PDB entry 7VL8 | electron microscopy, 2.90 A resolution | chains A and R of the 5 polymer chains in the assembly

[Chain A]
Name: Guanine nucleotide-binding protein G(i) subunit alpha-1
Organism: Homo sapiens
UniProtKB: P63096 (GNAI1_HUMAN); residue numbers follow UniProt; this construct covers 1-354
Sequence (354 residues; row label = number of the first residue in the row):
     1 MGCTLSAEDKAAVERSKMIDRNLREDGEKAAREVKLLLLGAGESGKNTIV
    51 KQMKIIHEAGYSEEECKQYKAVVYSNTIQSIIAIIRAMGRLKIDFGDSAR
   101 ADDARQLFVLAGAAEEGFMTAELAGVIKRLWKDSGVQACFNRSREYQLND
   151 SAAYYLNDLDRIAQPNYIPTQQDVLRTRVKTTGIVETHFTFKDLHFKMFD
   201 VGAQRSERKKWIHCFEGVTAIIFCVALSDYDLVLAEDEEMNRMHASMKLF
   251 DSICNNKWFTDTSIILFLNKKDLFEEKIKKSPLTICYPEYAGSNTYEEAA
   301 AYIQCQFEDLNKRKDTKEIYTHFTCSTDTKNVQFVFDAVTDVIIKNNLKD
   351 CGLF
Unresolved in the structure: 1-2, 55-181, 233-239
Construct notes: engineered mutation Asn47 (Ser in P63096), Ala203 (Gly in P63096), Ala245 (Glu in P63096), Ser326 (Ala in P63096)

[Chain R]
Name: C-C chemokine receptor type 1
Organism: Homo sapiens
UniProtKB: P32246 (CCR1_HUMAN); residues 1-355 here = UniProt positions 1-355
Sequence (365 residues; row label = number of the first residue in the row; numbers below 1 keep their minus sign (Gly-3 is residue -3)):
    -3 GGSGMETPNTTEDYDTTTEFDYGDATPCQKVNERAFGAQLLPPLYSLVFV
    47 IGLVGNILVVLVLVQYKRLKNMTSIYLLNLAISDLLFLFTLPFWIDYKLK
    97 DDWVFGDAMCKILSGFYYTGLYSEIFFIILLTIDRYLAIVHAVFALRART
   147 VTFGVITSIIIWALAILASMPGLYFSKTQWEFTHHTCSLHFPHESLREWK
   197 LFQALKLNLFGLVLPLLVMIICYTGIIKILLRRPNEKKSKAVRLIFVIMI
   247 IFFLFWTPYNLTILISVFQDFLFTHECEQSRHLDLAVQVTEVIAYTHCCV
   297 NPVIYAFVGERFRKYLRQLFHRRVAVHLVKWLPFLSVDRLERVSSTSPST
   347 GEHELSAGFLEVLFQ
Unresolved in the structure: -3 to 34, 319-361
Construct notes: expression tag (-3 to 0, 356-361)
Disulfide bonds: Cys106-Cys183
Reported in the primary citation:
  - contacts within the chain: Thr86-Tyr291 (hydrogen bond), Trp90-Tyr291 (hydrogen bond)
  - mutagenesis - T86A/W90A, Y113F/Y255F, Y291A: increased signaling
  - mutagenesis - Y291A: unchanged signaling
  - mutagenesis - Y291F: unchanged signaling in response to CCL15S
  - mutagenesis - Y113A/Y255A: decreased expression
  - mutagenesis - C24A: decreased signaling
  - mutagenesis - Y291A: unchanged signaling in response to CCL15L

[Chain A / chain R interface]
Pairs across the interface (26; chain A residue first):
  Arg32(A) with Leu142(R)
  Asp193(A) with Arg143(R), hydrogen bond (backbone-side chain)
  Leu194(A) with Leu142(R), hydrophobic
  Asp341(A) with Arg229(R), salt bridge
  Ile344(A) with Ile135(R); Ala138(R), hydrophobic
  Asn347(A) with Ala134(R), hydrogen bond (side chain-backbone)
  Leu348(A) with Ile135(R), hydrophobic; Leu226(R), hydrophobic
  Lys349(A) with Lys233(R); Glu306(R), salt bridge; Arg307(R)
  Asp350(A) with Leu65(R); Asn67(R), hydrogen bond; Thr69(R); Arg145(R), salt bridge; Arg307(R)
  Cys351(A) with Arg131(R); Ala134(R), hydrophobic
  Gly352(A) with Leu240(R); Gly305(R)
  Leu353(A) with Ala237(R); Leu240(R); Ile241(R), hydrophobic
  Phe354(A) with Lys233(R); Glu306(R), hydrogen bond (backbone-backbone)
Interface residues without a listed pair, chain A (18 interface residues in all): Lys192, His195, Phe336, Thr340, Ile343
Interface residues without a listed pair, chain R (25 interface residues in all): Asp130, Val139, Ile222, Ile225, Lys234, Val304

[In short]
The interface between chain A and chain R involves 18 residues on one side and 25 on the other, with 4
hydrogen bonds and 3 salt bridges. Polar pairs include Asp341(A)-Arg229(R), Lys349(A)-Glu306(R) and
Asp350(A)-Arg145(R). From the paper: T86A/W90A, Y113F/Y255F and Y291A of chain R increase signaling; contacts
within the chain involving Tyr291(R), Thr86(R) and Trp90(R); 6 substitutions were tested in all.
Here chain A is Guanine nucleotide-binding protein G(i) subunit alpha-1 and chain R is C-C chemokine receptor
type 1, both from Homo sapiens. Entry 7VL8 (Cryo-EM structure of the Apo CCR1-Gi complex) was determined by
electron microscopy (same publication as 7VL9 and 7VLA).
